4YB8 - chains A and C of the 4 polymer chains in the assembly; structure by X-ray diffraction, 1.90 A resolution.

Chain A (and C):
Protein: alpha subunit of Acyl-CoA synthetase (NDP forming)
Organism: Korarchaeum cryptofilum (strain OPF8)
Notes: chain C of this document is another copy of the same molecule, construct and numbering; everything in this record applies to it too
Reference sequence: B1L3C9 (B1L3C9_KORCO); numbering as in UniProt (aligned over 1-464)
Chain sequence (464 residues; row label = number of the first residue in the row):
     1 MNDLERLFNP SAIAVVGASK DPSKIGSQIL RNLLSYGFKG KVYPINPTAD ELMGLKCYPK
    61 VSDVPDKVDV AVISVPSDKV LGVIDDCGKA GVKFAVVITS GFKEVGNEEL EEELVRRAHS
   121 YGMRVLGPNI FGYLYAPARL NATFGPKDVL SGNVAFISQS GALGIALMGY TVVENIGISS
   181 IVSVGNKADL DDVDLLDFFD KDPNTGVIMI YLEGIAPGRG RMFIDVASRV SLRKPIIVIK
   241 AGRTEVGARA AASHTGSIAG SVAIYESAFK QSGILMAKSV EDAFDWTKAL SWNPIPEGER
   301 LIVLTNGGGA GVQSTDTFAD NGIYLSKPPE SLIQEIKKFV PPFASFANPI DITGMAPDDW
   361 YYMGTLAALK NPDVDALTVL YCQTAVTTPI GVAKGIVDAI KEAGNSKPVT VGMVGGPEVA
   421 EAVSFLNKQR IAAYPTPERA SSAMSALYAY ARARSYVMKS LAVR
Ion coordination: Na+ site 1: E213 (together with phosphate ion); Na+ site 2: S326, K327
What the authors report for this chain:
  - binding site for phosphate ion: S160, G161, A162, G308, G309
  - specificity-determining residues: F144, A162, I165, M355, T384, A385 (proposed by the authors, not directly observed)

Interface between chain A and chain C:
Contacting residue pairs (87; chain A residue first):
  Q28(A) - A385(C)
  S160(A) - G309(C)
  A162(A) - N306(C)
  A162(A) - G307(C)
  A162(A) - C382(C)
  L163(A) - G309(C)
  L163(A) - C382(C)  hydrophobic
  I165(A) - Q383(C)
  I165(A) - T384(C)
  A166(A) - C382(C)  hydrophobic
  A166(A) - Q383(C)
  A166(A) - V414(C)
  A166(A) - G415(C)
  L167(A) - V414(C)  hydrophobic
  G169(A) - G415(C)
  G169(A) - G416(C)
  Y170(A) - G415(C)
  Y170(A) - P435(C)
  V173(A) - G415(C)
  V173(A) - G416(C)
  V173(A) - P417(C)
  Y211(A) - G309(C)  hydrogen bond (side chain-backbone)
  Y211(A) - Q313(C)  hydrogen bond
  I239(A) - Q313(C)
  A241(A) - V312(C)  hydrophobic
  A241(A) - Q313(C)
  A241(A) - D316(C)
  G242(A) - V312(C)
  G242(A) - D316(C)  hydrogen bond (backbone-side chain)
  R243(A) - D316(C)  hydrogen bond (backbone-side chain)
  R243(A) - D320(C)  salt bridge
  T244(A) - D316(C)  hydrogen bond
  T244(A) - A319(C)
  T244(A) - D320(C)
  V246(A) - T315(C)
  V246(A) - Y324(C)  hydrophobic
  G247(A) - D316(C)
  H254(A) - G308(C)
  S279(A) - E438(C)
  V280(A) - T436(C)
  V280(A) - E438(C)  hydrogen bond (backbone-side chain)
  E281(A) - E281(C)
  E281(A) - R439(C)  salt bridge
  N306(A) - A162(C)
  G307(A) - A162(C)
  G308(A) - H254(C)
  G309(A) - S160(C)
  G309(A) - L163(C)
  G309(A) - Y211(C)  hydrogen bond (backbone-side chain)
  V312(A) - A241(C)  hydrophobic
  V312(A) - G242(C)
  Q313(A) - Y211(C)  hydrogen bond
  Q313(A) - I239(C)
  Q313(A) - A241(C)
  Q313(A) - K278(C)
  T315(A) - V246(C)
  D316(A) - A241(C)
  D316(A) - G242(C)  hydrogen bond (side chain-backbone)
  D316(A) - R243(C)  hydrogen bond (side chain-backbone)
  D316(A) - T244(C)  hydrogen bond
  D316(A) - G247(C)
  T317(A) - R243(C)
  A319(A) - T244(C)
  D320(A) - R243(C)  salt bridge
  D320(A) - T244(C)
  Y324(A) - V246(C)  hydrophobic
  F343(A) - V105(C)
  C382(A) - A162(C)
  C382(A) - L163(C)  hydrophobic
  C382(A) - A166(C)  hydrophobic
  Q383(A) - I165(C)
  Q383(A) - A166(C)
  T384(A) - I165(C)
  A385(A) - Q28(C)
  V414(A) - A166(C)
  V414(A) - L167(C)  hydrophobic
  G415(A) - A166(C)
  G415(A) - G169(C)
  G415(A) - Y170(C)
  G415(A) - V173(C)
  G416(A) - G169(C)
  G416(A) - V173(C)
  P417(A) - V173(C)
  P435(A) - Y170(C)
  E438(A) - S279(C)
  E438(A) - V280(C)  hydrogen bond (side chain-backbone)
  R439(A) - E281(C)
Interface residues without a listed pair, chain A (55 interface residues in all): V105, F144, E213, K240, A250, A251, K278, A310, T436
Interface residues without a listed pair, chain C (56 interface residues in all): F144, V172, K240, A250, A251, A310, T317, F343, D351

Overview:
Chain A and chain C form an interface of 55 and 56 residues respectively; the contacts include 12 hydrogen
bonds and 3 salt bridges. Among the polar pairs are R243(A)-D320(C), E281(A)-R439(C) and Y211(A)-G309(C). From
the paper: a binding site for phosphate ion at S160(A), G161(A) and A162(A) among others; specificity
determinants F144(A), A162(A) and I165(A) among others.
Both chains are alpha subunit of Acyl-CoA synthetase (NDP forming) (Korarchaeum cryptofilum (strain OPF8)).
Entry 4YB8 (Ca. Korarchaeum cryptofilum dinucleotide forming Acetyl-coenzyme A synthetase 1 in complex with
phosphate and ADP) was determined by X-ray diffraction, deposited together with 4XYL, 4XYM, 4XZ3, 4Y8V, 4YAJ,
4YAK, 4YBZ and 5HBR.
